Entry 3WKJ (X-ray diffraction, 2.80 A resolution); this record covers chains A and J of the 10 polymer chains in the assembly.

# Chain A
Name: Histone H3.1
Organism: Homo sapiens
UniProtKB: P68431 (H31_HUMAN); residues 0-135 here correspond to UniProt positions 1-136 (UniProt number = residue number + 1)
Chain sequence (139 residues; row label = number of the first residue in the row; numbers below 1 keep their minus sign (Gly-3 is residue -3)):
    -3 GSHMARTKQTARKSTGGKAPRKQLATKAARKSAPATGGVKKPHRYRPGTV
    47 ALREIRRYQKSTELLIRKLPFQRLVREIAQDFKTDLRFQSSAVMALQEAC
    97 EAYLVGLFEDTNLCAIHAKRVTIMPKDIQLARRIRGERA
Unresolved in the structure: -3 to 37, 135
Construct notes: expression tag (-3 to -1)
UniProt features mapped onto this chain:
  - modified residue: Arg2 (Asymmetric dimethylarginine), Thr3 (Phosphothreonine), Lys4 (Allysine), Gln5 (5-glutamyl dopamine), Thr6 (Phosphothreonine), Arg8 (Citrulline), Lys9 (N6,N6,N6-trimethyllysine), Ser10 (ADP-ribosylserine), Thr11 (Phosphothreonine), Lys14 (N6-(2-hydroxyisobutyryl)lysine), Arg17 (Asymmetric dimethylarginine), Lys18 (N6-(2-hydroxyisobutyryl)lysine), Lys23 (N6-(2-hydroxyisobutyryl)lysine), Arg26 (Citrulline), Lys27 (N6,N6,N6-trimethyllysine), Ser28 (ADP-ribosylserine), Lys36 (N6,N6,N6-trimethyllysine), Lys37 (N6-methyllysine), Tyr41 (Phosphotyrosine), Lys56 (N6,N6,N6-trimethyllysine) and 8 more in UniProt
  - lipidation: Lys18 (N6-decanoyllysine)

# Chain J
Molecule: 146-nt DNA strand
Organism: Homo sapiens
Sequence (146 nucleotides; numbered 147 to 292; the number before each row is that of its first residue):
   147 ATCAATATCCACCTGCAGATTCTACCAAAAGTGTATTTGGAAACTGCTCC
   197 ATCAAAAGGCATGTTCAGCTGAATTCAGCTGAACATGCCTTTTGATGGAG
   247 CAGTTTCCAAATACACTTTTGGTAGAATCTGCAGGTGGATATTGAT
Unresolved in the structure: 147
Ion coordination: Mn2+ site 1 near DG217 (its only coordinating residue here); Mn2+ site 2 near DG267 (its only coordinating residue here)

# How chain A and chain J interact
Pairs across the interface (31):
  His39(A) with DT152(J), phosphate contact; DA153(J), phosphate contact
  Arg40(A) with DA229(J), hydrogen bond to the base; DC230(J), hydrogen bond to the sugar
  Tyr41(A) with DA153(J), sugar contact; DT154(J), sugar contact; DA229(J), sugar contact; DC230(J), hydrogen bond to the phosphate
  Arg42(A) with DA229(J), sugar contact
  Pro43(A) with DA228(J), phosphate contact; DA229(J), sugar contact
  Gly44(A) with DA228(J), hydrogen bond to the phosphate; DA229(J), hydrogen bond to the phosphate
  Thr45(A) with DA229(J), hydrogen bond to the phosphate
  Val46(A) with DA229(J), hydrogen bond to the phosphate; DC230(J), phosphate contact
  Ala47(A) with DA229(J), hydrogen bond to the phosphate
  Arg49(A) with DT154(J), phosphate contact; DC155(J), phosphate contact
  Glu50(A) with DA229(J), phosphate contact
  Arg63(A) with DT236(J), phosphate contact; DT237(J), salt bridge to the phosphate; DT238(J), phosphate contact
  Lys64(A) with DT238(J), hydrogen bond to the phosphate
  Leu65(A) with DT237(J), phosphate contact; DT238(J), hydrogen bond to the phosphate
  Pro66(A) with DT237(J), phosphate contact
  Arg69(A) with DT237(J), salt bridge to the phosphate
  Asp81(A) with DC247(J), phosphate contact
  Arg83(A) with DG246(J), phosphate contact; DC247(J), phosphate contact
Interface residues without a listed pair, chain A (19 interface residues in all): Thr118
Interface residues without a listed pair, chain J (13 interface residues in all): DG227

# Overview
The interface between chain A and chain J involves 19 residues on one side and 13 on the other; the contacts
include 10 hydrogen bonds and 2 salt bridges. Among the polar pairs are Arg40(A)-DA229(J), Arg40(A)-DC230(J)
and Tyr41(A)-DC230(J).
Here chain A is Histone H3.1 and chain J is a 146-nt DNA strand, both from Homo sapiens. Entry 3WKJ (The
nucleosome containing human TSH2B) was determined by X-ray diffraction.
